Entry 7YED (electron microscopy, 3.00 A resolution); this record covers chains A and R of the 25 polymer chains in the assembly.

# Chain A
Molecule: RNA helicase
From: Mammalian orthoreovirus 3
Notes: EC 3.6.4.13
Reference sequence: C9E874 (C9E874_9REOV); residue numbers follow UniProt; this construct covers 1-1275
Chain sequence (1275 residues; numbered 1 to 1275; the number before each row is that of its first residue):
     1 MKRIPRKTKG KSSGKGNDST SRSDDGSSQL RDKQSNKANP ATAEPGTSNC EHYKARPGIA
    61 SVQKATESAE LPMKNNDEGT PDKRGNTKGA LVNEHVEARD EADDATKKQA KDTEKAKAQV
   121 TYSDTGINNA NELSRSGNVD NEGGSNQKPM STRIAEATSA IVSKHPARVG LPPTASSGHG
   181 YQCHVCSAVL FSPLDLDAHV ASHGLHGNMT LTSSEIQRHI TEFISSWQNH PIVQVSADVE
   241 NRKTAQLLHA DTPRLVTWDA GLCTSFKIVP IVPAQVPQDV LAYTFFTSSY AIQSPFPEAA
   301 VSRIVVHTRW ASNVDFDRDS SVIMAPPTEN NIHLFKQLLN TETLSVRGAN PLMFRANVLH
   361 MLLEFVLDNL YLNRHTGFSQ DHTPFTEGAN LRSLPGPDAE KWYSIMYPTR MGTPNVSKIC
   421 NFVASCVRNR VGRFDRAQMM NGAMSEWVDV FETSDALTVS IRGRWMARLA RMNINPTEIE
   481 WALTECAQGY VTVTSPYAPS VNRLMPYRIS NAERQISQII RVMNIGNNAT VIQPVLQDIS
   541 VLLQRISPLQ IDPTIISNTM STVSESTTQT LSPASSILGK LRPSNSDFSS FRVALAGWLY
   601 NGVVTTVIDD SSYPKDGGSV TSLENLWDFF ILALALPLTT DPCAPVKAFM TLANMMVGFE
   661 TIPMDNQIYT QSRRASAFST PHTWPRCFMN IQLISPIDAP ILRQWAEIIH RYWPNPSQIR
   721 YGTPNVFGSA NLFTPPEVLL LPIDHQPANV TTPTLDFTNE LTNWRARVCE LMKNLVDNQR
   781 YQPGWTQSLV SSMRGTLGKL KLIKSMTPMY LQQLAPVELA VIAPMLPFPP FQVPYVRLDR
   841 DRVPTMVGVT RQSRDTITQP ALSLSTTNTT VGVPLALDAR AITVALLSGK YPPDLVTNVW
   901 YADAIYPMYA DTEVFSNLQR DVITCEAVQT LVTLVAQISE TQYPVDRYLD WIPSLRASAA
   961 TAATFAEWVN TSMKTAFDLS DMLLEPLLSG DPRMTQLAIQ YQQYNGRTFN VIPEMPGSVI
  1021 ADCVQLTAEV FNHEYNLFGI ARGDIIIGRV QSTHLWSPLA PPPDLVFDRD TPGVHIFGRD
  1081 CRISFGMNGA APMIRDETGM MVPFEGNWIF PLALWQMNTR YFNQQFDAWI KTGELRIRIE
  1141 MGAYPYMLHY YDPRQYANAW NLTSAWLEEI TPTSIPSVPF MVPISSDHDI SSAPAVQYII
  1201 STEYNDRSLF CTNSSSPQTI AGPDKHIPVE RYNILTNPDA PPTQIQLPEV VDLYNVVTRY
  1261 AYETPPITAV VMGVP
Disordered / not traced: 1-146
Ion coordination: Zn2+: C183, C186

# Chain R
Molecule: RNA-directed RNA polymerase
From: Mammalian orthoreovirus 3
Reference sequence: C9E870 (C9E870_9VIRU); residues 1-1267 here = UniProt positions 1-1267
Chain sequence (1267 residues; numbered 1 to 1267; the number before each row is that of its first residue):
     1 MSSMILTQFG PFIESISGIT DQSNDVFENA AKAFSMFTRS DVYKALDEIP FSEDAMLPIP
    61 PTIYTKPSHD SYYYIDALNR VRRKTYQGPD DVYVPNCSIV ELLEPHETLT SYGRLSEAIE
   121 NRAKDGDSQA RIATTYGRIA ESQARQIKAP LEKFVLALLV AEAGGSLYDP VLQKYDEIPG
   181 LSHNCPLWCF REICRHISGP LPDRAPYLYL SAGVFWLMSP RMTSAIPPLL SDLVNLAILQ
   241 QTAGLDPSLV RLGVQICLHA AASSSYAWFI LKTKSIFPQN TLHSMYESLE GGYCPNLEWL
   301 EPRSDYKFMY MGAMPLSTKY ARSAPSNDKK ARELGEKYGL SSVVSELRRR TKTYSKHDFT
   361 SVRYIRDAMA CTSGIFLVRT PTETVLQEYT QSPEIKVPIP QKDWTGPIGE IRILKDTTSS
   421 IARYLYRTWY LAAARMAAQP RTWDPLFQAI MRSQYVTARG GSGATLRESL YAINVSLPDF
   481 KGLPVKAATK IFQAAQLANL PFSHTSVAIL ADTSMGLRNQ VQRRPRSIMP LNVPQQQVSA
   541 PHTLTADYIN YHMNLSTTSG SAVIEKVIPL GVYASSPPNQ SINIDISACD ASITWDFFLS
   601 VIMAAIHEGV ASSSIGKPFM GVPASIVNDE SVVGVRAARP ISGMQNMIQH LSKLYKRGFS
   661 YRVNDSFSPG NDFTHMTTTF PSGSTATSTE HTANNSTMME TFLTVWGPEH TDDPDVLRLM
   721 KSLTIQRNYV CQGDDGLMII DGNTAGKVNS ETIQKMLELI SKYGEEFGWK YDIAYDGTAE
   781 YLKLYFIFGC RIPNLSRHPI VGKERANSSA EEPWPAILDQ IMGIFFNGVH DGLQWQRWIR
   841 YSWALCCAFS RQRTMTGESV GYLQYPMWSF VYWGLPLVKV FGSDPWIFSW YMPTGDLGMY
   901 SWISLIRPLM TRWMVANGYV TDKCSPVFGN ADYRKCFNEL KLYQGYYMAQ LPRNPKKSGR
   961 AAPREVREQF TQALSDYLMQ NPELKSRVLR GRSEWEKYGA GIIHNPPSLF DVPHKWYQGA
  1021 QEAATATREE LAEMDETLMR ARKHSYSSFS KLLEAYLLVK WRMCEAREPS VDLRLPLCAG
  1081 IDPLNSDPFL KMVSVGPMLQ STRKYFAQTL FMAKTVSGLD VNAIDSALLR LRTLGADKKA
  1141 LTAQLLMVGL QESEADALAG KIMLQDVNTV QLARVVNLAV PDTWMSLDFD TMFKHHVKLL
  1201 PKDGRHLNTD IPPRMGWLRA ILRFLGAGMA MTATGVAVDI YLEDIHGGGR SLGQRFMTWM
  1261 RQEGRSA
Disordered / not traced: 1-2, 854-860, 1264-1267
Ligand contacts: UTP (uridine 5'-triphosphate): R523, R526, S527, I586, S587, A588, C589, D590, S682, T687, H691, D734

# Chain A / chain R interface
Contacting residue pairs (102; chain A residue first):
  M150(A) - R363(R)
  M150(A) - L1084(R)  hydrophobic
  R153(A) - E177(R)  salt bridge
  R153(A) - L1084(R)
  I154(A) - R363(R)
  I154(A) - D1082(R)
  I154(A) - L1084(R)  hydrophobic
  E156(A) - K174(R)  salt bridge
  A157(A) - L172(R)
  A157(A) - P1083(R)
  A157(A) - L1084(R)  hydrophobic
  T158(A) - P1083(R)
  A160(A) - L172(R)
  I161(A) - L172(R)  hydrophobic
  I161(A) - P1083(R)  hydrophobic
  H206(A) - R1062(R)
  M209(A) - P908(R)
  M209(A) - R1062(R)
  T210(A) - L905(R)
  T210(A) - P908(R)
  T210(A) - L909(R)
  L211(A) - I887(R)  hydrophobic
  L211(A) - L905(R)  hydrogen bond (backbone-backbone)
  L211(A) - A1233(R)  hydrophobic
  T212(A) - D884(R)
  S213(A) - Q173(R)
  S213(A) - D884(R)  hydrogen bond (backbone-side chain)
  I216(A) - T1234(R)
  Q217(A) - P170(R)  hydrogen bond (side chain-backbone)
  Q217(A) - V171(R)
  Q217(A) - Q173(R)  hydrogen bond
  R218(A) - M1063(R)
  R218(A) - C1064(R)
  H219(A) - A1066(R)
  H219(A) - V1236(R)
  H219(A) - V1238(R)
  I220(A) - V171(R)  hydrophobic
  E222(A) - E1065(R)
  E222(A) - A1066(R)
  F223(A) - A1066(R)
  F223(A) - R1067(R)
  F223(A) - E1068(R)
  F223(A) - P1069(R)  hydrophobic
  F223(A) - V1093(R)
  F223(A) - S1094(R)
  F223(A) - V1236(R)  hydrophobic
  W227(A) - P1069(R)  hydrophobic
  W227(A) - D1072(R)  hydrogen bond
  W227(A) - L1073(R)  hydrophobic
  W227(A) - R1074(R)
  S236(A) - Y293(R)
  S236(A) - R1074(R)  hydrogen bond
  A237(A) - Y293(R)
  A237(A) - P315(R)
  D238(A) - E290(R)
  D238(A) - G291(R)
  D238(A) - G292(R)  hydrogen bond (side chain-backbone)
  D238(A) - Y293(R)
  D238(A) - L316(R)
  D238(A) - K356(R)  salt bridge
  V239(A) - E290(R)
  Q537(A) - P315(R)
  L542(A) - T744(R)
  Q544(A) - N296(R)  hydrogen bond
  Q544(A) - E298(R)
  Q544(A) - M311(R)
  R545(A) - N579(R)
  R545(A) - G742(R)  hydrogen bond (side chain-backbone)
  R545(A) - N743(R)
  R545(A) - T744(R)
  L549(A) - E298(R)
  Q550(A) - E298(R)  hydrogen bond
  Q550(A) - W299(R)  hydrogen bond (side chain-backbone)
  Q550(A) - L300(R)
  Q550(A) - E301(R)
  I551(A) - L300(R)
  I551(A) - M309(R)
  P553(A) - M309(R)
  T567(A) - R1219(R)  hydrogen bond (backbone-side chain)
  T568(A) - P1213(R)
  T570(A) - L1200(R)
  L578(A) - H1195(R)
  G579(A) - H1195(R)
  R582(A) - T1191(R)
  S584(A) - E1068(R)
  N585(A) - P1069(R)  hydrogen bond (backbone-backbone)
  S586(A) - Y310(R)  hydrogen bond (side chain-backbone)
  S586(A) - M311(R)
  S586(A) - G312(R)  hydrogen bond (backbone-backbone)
  D587(A) - M311(R)
  F588(A) - Y310(R)
  F588(A) - M311(R)
  R880(A) - E1068(R)  salt bridge
  P892(A) - E301(R)
  D903(A) - R718(R)  hydrogen bond (backbone-side chain)
  A904(A) - T744(R)  hydrogen bond (backbone-side chain)
  Y906(A) - R718(R)
  P907(A) - R718(R)
  P907(A) - N743(R)
  P907(A) - A745(R)
  M908(A) - T744(R)
  P1275(A) - R718(R)
Other interface residues (no listed pair), chain A (62 interface residues in all): Q147, S151, K164, N208, S226, V233, I546, D552, S589
Other interface residues (no listed pair), chain R (69 interface residues in all): I178, M314, F359, T360, P578, F888, I906, S1070, L1090, G1235

# Overview
62 residues of chain A and 69 residues of chain R are in contact, with 17 hydrogen bonds and 4 salt bridges.
Among the polar pairs are R153(A)-E177(R), E156(A)-K174(R) and D238(A)-K356(R). Bound to chain R: UTP. C183(A)
and C186(A) coordinate Zn2+.
Chain A is RNA helicase and chain R is RNA-directed RNA polymerase, both from Mammalian orthoreovirus 3; the
structure, In situ structure of polymerase complex of mammalian reovirus in the elongation state, was
determined by electron microscopy, deposited together with 7YEV, 7YEZ, 7YF0 and 7YFE.
